PDB entry 3I7U | X-ray diffraction, 1.80 A resolution | chains A and B of the 4 polymer chains in the assembly

# Chain A (and B)
Protein: AP4A hydrolase
Organism: Aquifex aeolicus
Notes: chain B of this document is another copy of the same molecule, construct and numbering; everything in this record applies to it too
UniProtKB: O66548 (O66548_AQUAE); residues 1-134 here = UniProt positions 1-134
Chain sequence (134 residues; numbered 1 to 134; the number before each row is that of its first residue):
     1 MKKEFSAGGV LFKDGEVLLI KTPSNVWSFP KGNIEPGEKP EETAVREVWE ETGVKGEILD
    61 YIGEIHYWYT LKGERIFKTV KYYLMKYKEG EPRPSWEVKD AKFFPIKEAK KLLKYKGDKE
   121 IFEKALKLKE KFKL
Disordered / not traced: 134

# Chain A / chain B interface
Contacting residue pairs - 22 pairs, chain A then chain B:
  F5(A) with W96(B), hydrophobic
  S6(A) with W96(B)
  A7(A) with W96(B), hydrophobic
  I34(A) with W96(B)
  E38(A) with W96(B), hydrogen bond (backbone-side chain)
  K39(A) with W96(B)
  P40(A) with P94(B); W96(B), hydrophobic
  E41(A) with R93(B), salt bridge
  T43(A) with W96(B)
  I58(A) with R93(B)
  L59(A) with R93(B), hydrogen bond (backbone-side chain)
  D60(A) with R93(B), salt bridge
  Y61(A) with R93(B); P94(B), hydrophobic; K99(B), hydrogen bond (side chain-backbone); D100(B)
  E64(A) with K99(B), salt bridge
  K81(A) with P94(B); S95(B), hydrogen bond (side chain-backbone); W96(B); V98(B), hydrogen bond (side chain-backbone)
Other interface residues (no listed pair), chain A (17 interface residues in all): H66, Y83

# Overview
Chain A and chain B form an interface of 17 and 7 residues respectively, with 5 hydrogen bonds and 3 salt
bridges. Polar pairs include E41(A)-R93(B), D60(A)-R93(B) and E64(A)-K99(B).
Both chains are AP4A hydrolase (Aquifex aeolicus). Entry 3I7U (Crystal structure of AP4A hydrolase (aq_158)
from Aquifex aeolicus VF5) was determined by X-ray diffraction, deposited together with 3I7V.
